Entry 5I9B (X-ray diffraction, 1.80 A resolution); this record covers chains A and B.

# Chain A
Molecule: Caspase-3
Source organism: Homo sapiens
Notes: EC 3.4.22.56
UniProtKB: P42574 (CASP3_HUMAN); residue numbers follow UniProt; this construct covers 1-277
Chain sequence (278 residues; row label = number of the first residue in the row):
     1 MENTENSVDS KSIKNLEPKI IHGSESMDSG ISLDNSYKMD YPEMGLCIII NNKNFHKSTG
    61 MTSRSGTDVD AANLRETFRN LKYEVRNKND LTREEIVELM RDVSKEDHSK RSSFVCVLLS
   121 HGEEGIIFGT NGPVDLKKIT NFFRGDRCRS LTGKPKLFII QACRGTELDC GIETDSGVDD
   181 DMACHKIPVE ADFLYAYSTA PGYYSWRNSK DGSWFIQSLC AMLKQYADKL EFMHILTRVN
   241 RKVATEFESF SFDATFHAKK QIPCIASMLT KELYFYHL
Unresolved in the structure: 1-28, 175-184
Differences from the reference sequence: engineered mutation Ala-266 (Val in P42574); expression tag (278)
Bound ions: Na+: Gln-161, Trp-206
UniProt features mapped onto this chain:
  - active site: His-121, Cys-163
  - modified residue: Met-1 (N-acetylmethionine), Lys-11 (N6-acetyllysine), Ser-26 (Phosphoserine), Cys-163 (S-nitrosocysteine), Arg-207 (Microbial infection: ADP-riboxanated arginine)
  - mutagenesis: Asp-9 (D9A: In P3-D3A mutant; abolished cleavage and activation, leading to prevent thiol protease activity; when associated with A-28 and A-175), Asp-28 (D28A: In P3-D3A mutant; abolished cleavage and activation, leading to prevent thiol protease activity; when associated with A-9 and A-175), Asp-175 (D175A: In P3-D3A mutant; abolished cleavage and activation, leading to prevent thiol protease activity; when associated with A-9 and A-28), Arg-207 (R207A: Abolished ADP-riboxanation by C.violaceum CopC)

# Chain B
Molecule: Ace-asp-glu-val-ask
Chain sequence (6 residues; each row starts with the number of its first residue):
     1 XDEVDX
Modified / non-standard residues: ACE (acetyl group) at position 1; 0QE (chloromethane) at position 6

# Interface between chain A and chain B
Residue-residue contacts (27; chain A residue first):
  Arg-64(A) with Asp-5(B), salt bridge
  Ser-120(A) with Asp-5(B)
  His-121(A) with Asp-5(B); 0QE_6(B)
  Gly-122(A) with Asp-5(B), hydrogen bond (backbone-backbone)
  Gln-161(A) with Asp-5(B), hydrogen bond
  Cys-163(A) with Asp-5(B), hydrogen bond (side chain-backbone); 0QE_6(B)
  Tyr-204(A) with Val-4(B), hydrophobic
  Ser-205(A) with Glu-3(B); Val-4(B); Asp-5(B), hydrogen bond (backbone-backbone)
  Trp-206(A) with Asp-2(B); Glu-3(B); Val-4(B)
  Arg-207(A) with ACE_1(B); Asp-2(B); Glu-3(B), salt bridge; Val-4(B), hydrogen bond (side chain-backbone); Asp-5(B), salt bridge
  Asn-208(A) with ACE_1(B); Asp-2(B), hydrogen bond
  Ser-209(A) with ACE_1(B), hydrogen bond (backbone-backbone)
  Trp-214(A) with Asp-2(B), hydrogen bond
  Glu-248(A) with Asp-2(B)
  Ser-249(A) with Asp-2(B)
  Phe-250(A) with Asp-2(B), hydrogen bond (backbone-side chain)
Also at the interface, not in a pair above, chain A (20 interface residues in all): Ser-63, Ser-65, Ala-162, Phe-256

# Summary
The interface between chain A and chain B involves 20 residues on one side and 6 on the other; the contacts
include 9 hydrogen bonds and 3 salt bridges. Polar contacts include Arg-64(A)/Asp-5(B), Arg-207(A)/Glu-3(B)
and Arg-207(A)/Asp-5(B).
Chain A is Caspase-3 (Homo sapiens) and chain B is Ace-asp-glu-val-ask; the structure, Caspase 3 V266A, was
determined by X-ray diffraction together with 5I9T, 5IAB, 5IAE, 5IAG, 5IAJ, 5IAK and 6 further entries from
the same study.
